Entry 6P99 (X-ray diffraction, 2.25 A resolution); this record covers chains A and B.

# Chain A (and B)
Protein: Beta-lactamase
Organism: Klebsiella pneumoniae
Notes: EC 3.5.2.6; chain B of this document is another copy of the same molecule, construct and numbering; everything in this record applies to it too
UniProt: Q6XEC0 (Q6XEC0_KLEPN); residue numbers follow UniProt; this construct covers 1-265
Chain sequence (265 residues; numbered 1 to 265; the number before each row is that of its first residue):
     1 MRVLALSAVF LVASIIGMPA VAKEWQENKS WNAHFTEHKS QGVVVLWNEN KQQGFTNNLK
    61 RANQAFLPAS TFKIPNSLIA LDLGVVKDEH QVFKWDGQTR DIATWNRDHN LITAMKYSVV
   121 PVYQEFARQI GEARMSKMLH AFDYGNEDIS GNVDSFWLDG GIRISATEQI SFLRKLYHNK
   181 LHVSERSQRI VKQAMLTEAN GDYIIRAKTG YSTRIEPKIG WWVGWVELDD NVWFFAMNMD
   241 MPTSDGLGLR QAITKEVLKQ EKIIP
Unresolved in the structure: 1-23 (chain B: 1-22)
Curated features (UniProtKB/Swiss-Prot):
  - active site: S70 (Acyl-ester intermediate)
  - binding site (a beta-lactam): S70, K73, S118, R250
  - modified residue: K73 (N6-carboxylysine)
  - mutagenesis: S70 (S70A: Does not alter thermal stability; S70G: Increases thermal stability. Abolishes hydrolysis of cephalothin and decreases catalytic efficiency about 60-fold with respect to ampicillin), R189 (R189A: No significant effect on catalytic efficiency with respect to ampicillin. Very little reduction in dimerization at neutral pH. Predominantly monomer at neutral pH; when associated with A-206 ...), R206 (R206A: No significant effect on catalytic efficiency with respect to ampicillin, nitrocefin or imipenem. Very little reduction in dimerization at neutral pH. Predominantly monomer at neutral pH ...)
Bound ions: Ca2+ site 1: E37, E256; Cd2+ site 1: E37, H38, E125, E256; Ca2+ site 2: D143, E147 (shared with D143(B), E147(B) of chain B); Cd2+ site 2: E147 (shared with D143(B) of chain B); Ca2+ site 3: E216 (shared with E37(B), E256(B) of chain B)
Ligand contacts: ERTAPENEM, bound form PRE-ISOMERIZED (1RG; (4R,5S)-3-({(3S,5S)-5-[(3-carboxyphenyl)carbamoyl]pyrrolidin-3-yl}sulfanyl)-5-[(1S,2R)-1-formyl-2-hydroxypropyl]-4-methyl-4,5-dihydro-1H-pyrrole-2-carboxylic acid): A69, S70, I102, W105, Y117, S118, V120, L158, K208, T209, G210, Y211, D245, L247, G248, R250, Q251
Reported in the primary citation:
  - binding site for ERTAPENEM, bound form PRE-ISOMERIZED: V120, L158, T209, G248, R250
  - conformationally variable residues (side-chain flip): L158
  - post-translational modification sites: K73 (citing earlier work)

# How chain A and chain B interact
Pairs across the interface (28):
  E89(A) with R189(B), salt bridge
  H90(A) with Y177(B), hydrogen bond
  T113(A) with D229(B)
  K116(A) with G201(B), hydrogen bond (side chain-backbone); D229(B), salt bridge
  Y117(A) with D229(B), hydrogen bond
  Y177(A) with H90(B), hydrogen bond
  E185(A) with R186(B), salt bridge
  R186(A) with E185(B), salt bridge
  R189(A) with E89(B), salt bridge; I190(B); Q193(B)
  I190(A) with R189(B)
  Q193(A) with R189(B); R206(B)
  L196(A) with L196(B), hydrophobic; A199(B), hydrophobic; I204(B), hydrophobic
  T197(A) with N200(B)
  E198(A) with A199(B)
  A199(A) with E198(B); A199(B), hydrogen bond (backbone-backbone)
  N200(A) with T197(B)
  G201(A) with K116(B), hydrogen bond (backbone-side chain)
  R206(A) with L196(B)
  D229(A) with T113(B); K116(B), salt bridge; Y117(B), hydrogen bond
Interface residues without a listed pair, chain A (23 interface residues in all): D88, R107, N110, I204
Interface residues without a listed pair, chain B (21 interface residues in all): R107

# Summary
23 residues of chain A face 21 of chain B across their interface; the contacts include 7 hydrogen bonds and 6
salt bridges. Polar pairs include E89(A)-R189(B), K116(A)-D229(B) and E185(A)-R186(B). The paper reports a
binding site for ERTAPENEM, bound form PRE-ISOMERIZED at V120(A), L158(A) and T209(A) among others; a
modification site at K73(A).
Both chains are Beta-lactamase (Klebsiella pneumoniae). Entry 6P99 (OXA-48 carbapanemase, ertapenem complex)
was determined by X-ray diffraction, deposited together with 6P96, 6P97, 6P98 and 6P9C.
